8IMJ - chains 0 and J of the 52 polymer chains in the assembly; structure by electron microscopy, 2.59 A resolution.

== Chain 0 ==
Name: ApcE
From: Anthocerotibacter panamensis
Amino-acid sequence (1136 residues; each row starts with the number of its first residue):
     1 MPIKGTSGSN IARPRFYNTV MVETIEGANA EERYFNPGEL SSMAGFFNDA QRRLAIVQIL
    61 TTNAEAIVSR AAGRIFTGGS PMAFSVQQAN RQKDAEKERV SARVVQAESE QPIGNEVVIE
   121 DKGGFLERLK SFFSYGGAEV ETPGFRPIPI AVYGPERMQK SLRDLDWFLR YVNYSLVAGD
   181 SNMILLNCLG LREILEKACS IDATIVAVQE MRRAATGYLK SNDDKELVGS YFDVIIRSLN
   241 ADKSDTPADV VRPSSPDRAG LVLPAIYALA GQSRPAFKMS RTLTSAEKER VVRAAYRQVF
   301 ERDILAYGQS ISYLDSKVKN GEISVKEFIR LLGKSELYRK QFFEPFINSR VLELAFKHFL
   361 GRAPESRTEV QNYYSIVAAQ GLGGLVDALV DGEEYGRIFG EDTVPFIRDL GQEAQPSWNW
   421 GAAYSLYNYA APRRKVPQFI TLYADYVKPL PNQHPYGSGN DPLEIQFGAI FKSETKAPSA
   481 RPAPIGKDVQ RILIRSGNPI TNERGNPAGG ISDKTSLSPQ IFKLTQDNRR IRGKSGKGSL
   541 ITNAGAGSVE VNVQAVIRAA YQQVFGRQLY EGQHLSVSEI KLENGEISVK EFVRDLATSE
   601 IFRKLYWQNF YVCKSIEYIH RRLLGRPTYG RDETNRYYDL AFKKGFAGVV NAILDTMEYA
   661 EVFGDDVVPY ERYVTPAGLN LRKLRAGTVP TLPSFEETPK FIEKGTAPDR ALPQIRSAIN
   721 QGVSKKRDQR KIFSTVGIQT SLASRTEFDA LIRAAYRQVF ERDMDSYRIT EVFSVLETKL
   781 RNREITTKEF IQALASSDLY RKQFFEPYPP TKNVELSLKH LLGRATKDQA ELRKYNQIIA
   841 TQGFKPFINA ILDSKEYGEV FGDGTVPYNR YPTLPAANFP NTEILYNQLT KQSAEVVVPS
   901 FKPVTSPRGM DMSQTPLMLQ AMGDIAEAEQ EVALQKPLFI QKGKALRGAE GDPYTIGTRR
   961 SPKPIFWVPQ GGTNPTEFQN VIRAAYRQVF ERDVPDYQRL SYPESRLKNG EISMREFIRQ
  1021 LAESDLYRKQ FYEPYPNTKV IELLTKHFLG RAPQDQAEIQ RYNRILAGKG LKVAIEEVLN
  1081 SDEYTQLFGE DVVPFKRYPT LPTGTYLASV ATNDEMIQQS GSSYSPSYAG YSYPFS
Disordered / not traced: 1, 78-146, 530-548, 1135-1136
Small-molecule neighbours:
  - phycocyanobilin (CYC), molecule 1: Pro14, Phe16, Leu261, Leu263, Tyr267, Leu410, Glu413, Ala414, Gln415, Pro416, Ser417, Trp418, Trp420
  - phycocyanobilin (CYC), molecule 2: Phe76, Ile148, Arg157, Lys160, Ser161, Arg163, Asp164, Leu165, Trp167, Phe168, Tyr171, Asn187, Leu191, Ile194, Leu195, Ala198, Cys199, Ala203, Thr204
  - phycocyanobilin (CYC), molecule 3: Arg302, Tyr307, Tyr429, Arg433
  - phycocyanobilin (CYC), molecule 4: Ile347, Asn348, Ser349, Arg367, Val370, Gln371, Tyr374, Ile440
  - phycocyanobilin (CYC), molecule 5: Tyr456, Tyr611, Val612, Cys613, Arg631, Thr634, Asn635, Tyr638
  - phycocyanobilin (CYC), molecule 6: Ile465, Gln466, Phe467, Gly468, Arg567
  - phycocyanobilin (CYC), molecule 7: Ile492, Leu493, Ile494, Arg495, Pro499, Asn502, Arg504
  - phycocyanobilin (CYC), molecule 8: Gly722, Val723, Arg727, Thr873, Leu874, Pro875, Ala876, Phe879
  - phycocyanobilin (CYC), molecule 9: Ser741, Leu742, Val775, Thr778, Lys779, Arg781, Asn782, Glu784
  - phycocyanobilin (CYC), molecule 10: Arg762, Leu889, Thr890, Lys891
  - phycocyanobilin (CYC), molecule 11: Pro809, Pro810, Thr811, Gln829, Leu832, Arg833, Asn836, Ser900
  - phycocyanobilin (CYC), molecule 12: Ile956, Gly957, Thr958, Arg960, Tyr1098, Thr1100, Leu1101, Pro1102, Thr1103, Tyr1106
  - phycocyanobilin (CYC), molecule 13: Arg992, Met1116, Ile1117, Ser1120, Gly1121
  - phycocyanobilin (CYC), molecule 14: Tyr1002, Ser1005, Arg1006, Lys1008, Asn1009, Glu1011
  - phycocyanobilin (CYC), molecule 15: Pro1036, Asn1037, Thr1038, Gln1056, Ile1059, Gln1060, Asn1063

== Chain J ==
Name: ApcB2
From: Anthocerotibacter panamensis
Amino-acid sequence (162 residues; numbered 1 to 162; the number before each row is that of its first residue):
     1 MQDAITSVIN TYDVQGKYFD TSAFDKLKAY YATGELRVRA AGTISANAAT IIKEASAKLF
    61 SNQPDLVRPG GNAYTTRRYA ACVRDMDYFL RYATYAMLAG DTSILDERVL NGLKETYNSL
   121 GVPISSTVQG IQAMKEVTGS LVGSGAAKEM GVYFDYLSSG LS
Small-molecule neighbours:
  - phycocyanobilin (CYC), molecule 1: Leu59, Leu66, Asn72, Ala73, Arg77, Arg78, Ala81, Cys82, Arg84, Asp85, Met86, Tyr88, Phe89, Tyr92, Arg108, Val109, Leu113, Thr116, Tyr117, Leu120, Val122, Pro123, Ser126, Thr127
  - phycocyanobilin (CYC), molecule 2: Val67, Thr75, Thr76, Tyr79

== Chain 0 / chain J interface ==
Pairs across the interface - 47 pairs, chain 0 then chain J:
  Ile3(0) - Leu110(J)
  Ile3(0) - Lys114(J)
  Ile3(0) - Glu115(J)
  Thr6(0) - Glu115(J)
  Gly8(0) - Glu115(J)
  Ser9(0) - Glu115(J)
  Ser9(0) - Ser119(J)
  Asn10(0) - Ser119(J)  hydrogen bond
  Ala12(0) - Ser119(J)  hydrogen bond (backbone-backbone)
  Ala12(0) - Leu120(J)  hydrophobic
  Phe16(0) - Arg77(J)
  Phe16(0) - Arg78(J)
  Lys160(0) - Val67(J)
  Trp167(0) - Tyr74(J)  hydrogen bond
  Arg170(0) - Tyr74(J)  hydrogen bond
  Asn187(0) - Thr75(J)
  Asn187(0) - Thr76(J)  hydrogen bond (backbone-side chain)
  Gly190(0) - Thr76(J)
  Leu191(0) - Thr76(J)
  Ile194(0) - Thr76(J)
  Ile194(0) - Tyr79(J)  hydrophobic
  Pro256(0) - Arg108(J)  hydrogen bond (backbone-side chain)
  Asp257(0) - Glu107(J)
  Asp257(0) - Arg108(J)  hydrogen bond (backbone-side chain)
  Arg258(0) - Arg108(J)  hydrogen bond (backbone-side chain)
  Ala259(0) - Tyr92(J)
  Ala259(0) - Arg108(J)
  Gly260(0) - Arg91(J)  hydrogen bond (backbone-side chain)
  Gly260(0) - Tyr92(J)  hydrogen bond (backbone-side chain)
  Leu261(0) - Tyr88(J)
  Val262(0) - Arg84(J)
  Val262(0) - Tyr88(J)  hydrogen bond (backbone-side chain)
  Pro264(0) - Ala80(J)
  Pro264(0) - Arg84(J)
  Ile266(0) - Thr76(J)
  Ile266(0) - Arg77(J)
  Ile266(0) - Ala80(J)  hydrophobic
  Tyr267(0) - Arg77(J)
  Ser417(0) - Asn111(J)
  Ser417(0) - Gly112(J)  hydrogen bond (side chain-backbone)
  Ser417(0) - Leu113(J)
  Ser417(0) - Thr116(J)  hydrogen bond
  Trp418(0) - Arg108(J)
  Trp418(0) - Asn111(J)
  Trp420(0) - Thr116(J)
  Trp420(0) - Ser119(J)  hydrogen bond
  Tyr446(0) - Asn111(J)
Other interface residues (no listed pair), chain 0 (37 interface residues in all): Pro2, Ile11, Arg15, Arg163, Tyr171, Leu186, Leu263, Leu410, Ala414
Other interface residues (no listed pair), chain J (26 interface residues in all): Ala81, Asp106, Asn118

== Overview ==
The interface between chain 0 and chain J involves 37 residues on one side and 26 on the other, with 14
hydrogen bonds. Among the polar pairs are Asn10(0)-Ser119(J), Trp167(0)-Tyr74(J) and Arg170(0)-Tyr74(J). 2
phycocyanobilin molecules are bound between chain 0 and chain J.
Here chain 0 is ApcE and chain J is ApcB2, both from Anthocerotibacter panamensis. Entry 8IMJ (A'1-A'2,
A'3-A'4, B1-B2, C1-C2 cylinder in cyanobacterial phycobilisome from Anthocerotibacter panamensis (Cluster B))
was determined by electron microscopy (same publication as 8IMI, 8IMK, 8IML, 8IMM, 8IMN and 8IMO).
